2YM4 - chain A; structure by X-ray diffraction, 2.35 A resolution.

# Chain A
Protein: Serine/threonine-protein kinase CHK1
Organism: Homo sapiens
Notes: EC 2.7.11.1; fragment: kinase domain, residues 1-289
UniProt: O14757 (CHK1_HUMAN); numbering as in UniProt (aligned over 1-289)
Sequence (289 residues; each row starts with the number of its first residue):
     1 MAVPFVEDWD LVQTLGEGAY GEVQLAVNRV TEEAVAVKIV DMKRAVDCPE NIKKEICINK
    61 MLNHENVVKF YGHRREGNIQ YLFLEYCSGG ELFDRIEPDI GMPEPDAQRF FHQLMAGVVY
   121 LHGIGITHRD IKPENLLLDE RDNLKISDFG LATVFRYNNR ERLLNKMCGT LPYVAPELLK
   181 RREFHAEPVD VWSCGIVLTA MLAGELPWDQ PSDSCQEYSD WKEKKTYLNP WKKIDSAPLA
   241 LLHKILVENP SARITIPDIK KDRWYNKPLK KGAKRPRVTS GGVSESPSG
Not modelled in the structure: 1-3, 41-50, 74-79, 271-289
UniProt features mapped onto this chain:
  - active site: Asp130 (Proton acceptor)
  - binding site (ATP): Leu15 to Val23, Lys38
  - modified residue (Phosphoserine): Ser280, Ser286
  - cross-link: Lys132 (Glycyl lysine isopeptide (Lys-Gly) (interchain with G-Cter in ubiquitin))
  - mutagenesis: Lys38 (K38R: Abolishes kinase activity), Asp130 (D130A: Abolishes kinase activity), Lys132 (K132R: Strong reduction of chromatin-associated CHK1 ubiquitination)
Ligand contacts: inhibitors (4YM; ethyl 4-[(2R)-2-(aminomethyl)morpholin-4-yl]-3-(3-cyanophenyl)-1H-pyrazolo[3,4-b]pyridine-5-carboxylate): Leu15, Gly16, Glu17, Val23, Ala36, Lys38, Glu55, Val68, Leu84, Glu85, Tyr86, Cys87, Ser88, Gly90, Glu91, Glu134, Leu137, Ser147, Asp148
Reported in the primary citation:
  - specificity-determining residues: Tyr86, Cys87, Ser88 (proposed by the authors, not directly observed)

# Summary
Ligands of chain A: inhibitors. UniProt lists active-site residue Asp130, 10 ATP-binding residues and 3
mutagenesis sites. The paper reports specificity determinants Tyr86, Cys87 and Ser88.
Chain A is Serine/threonine-protein kinase CHK1 (Homo sapiens); the structure, Crystal structure of checkpoint
kinase 1 (Chk1) in complex with inhibitors, was determined by X-ray diffraction together with 2YM3, 2YM5,
2YM6, 2YM7 and 2YM8 from the same study.
